4QWR - chains D and E of the 28 polymer chains in the assembly; structure by X-ray diffraction, 2.90 A resolution.

== Chain D ==
Protein: Proteasome subunit alpha type-5
Source organism: Saccharomyces cerevisiae
Notes: EC 3.4.25.1
Reference sequence: P32379 (PSA5_YEAST); residues -7 to 252 here correspond to UniProt positions 1-260 (UniProt number = residue number + 8)
Chain sequence (260 residues; row label = number of the first residue in the row; numbers below 1 keep their minus sign (Met-7 is residue -7)):
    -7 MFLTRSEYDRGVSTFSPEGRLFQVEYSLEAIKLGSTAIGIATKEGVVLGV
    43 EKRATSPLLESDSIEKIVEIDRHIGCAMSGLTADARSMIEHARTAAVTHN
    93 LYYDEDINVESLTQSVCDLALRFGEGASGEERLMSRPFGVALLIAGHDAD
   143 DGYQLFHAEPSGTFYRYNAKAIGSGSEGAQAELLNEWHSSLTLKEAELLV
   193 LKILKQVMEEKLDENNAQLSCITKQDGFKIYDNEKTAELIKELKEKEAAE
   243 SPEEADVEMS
Unresolved in the structure: -7 to 0, 118-124, 243-252

== Chain E ==
Protein: Proteasome subunit alpha type-6
Source organism: Saccharomyces cerevisiae
Notes: EC 3.4.25.1
Reference sequence: P40302 (PSA6_YEAST); residues 0-233 here correspond to UniProt positions 1-234 (UniProt number = residue number + 1)
Chain sequence (234 residues; each row starts with the number of its first residue; numbering starts at 0):
     0 MFRNNYDGDTVTFSPTGRLFQVEYALEAIKQGSVTVGLRSNTHAVLVALK
    50 RNADELSSYQKKIIKCDEHMGLSLAGLAPDARVLSNYLRQQCNYSSLVFN
   100 RKLAVERAGHLLCDKAQKNTQSYGGRPYGVGLLIIGYDKSGAHLLEFQPS
   150 GNVTELYGTAIGARSQGAKTYLERTLDTFIKIDGNPDELIKAGVEAISQS
   200 LRDESLTVDNLSIAIVGKDTPFTIYDGEAVAKYI
Unresolved in the structure: 0-2
UniProt features mapped onto this chain:
  - modified residue: Ser13 (Phosphoserine)
  - cross-link: Lys190 (Glycyl lysine isopeptide (Lys-Gly) (interchain with G-Cter in ubiquitin))

== Chain D / chain E interface ==
Residue-residue contacts (44):
  Ser5(D) - Arg125(E)
  Thr6(D) - Gly7(E)
  Thr6(D) - Gln20(E)
  Phe7(D) - Gln20(E)  hydrogen bond (backbone-side chain)
  Phe7(D) - Tyr23(E)
  Phe7(D) - Ala24(E)  hydrophobic
  Phe7(D) - Leu76(E)  hydrophobic
  Phe7(D) - Pro126(E)
  Phe7(D) - Gly128(E)
  Ser8(D) - Tyr23(E)
  Pro9(D) - Tyr23(E)  hydrophobic
  Pro9(D) - Glu26(E)
  Glu10(D) - Glu26(E)
  Glu10(D) - Gln30(E)
  Gly11(D) - Tyr23(E)
  Gly11(D) - Ala27(E)
  Leu13(D) - Arg125(E)
  Gln106(D) - Arg81(E)  hydrogen bond
  Asp110(D) - Arg81(E)  salt bridge
  Leu113(D) - Pro78(E)  hydrophobic
  Leu113(D) - Asp79(E)
  Leu113(D) - Arg125(E)
  Glu117(D) - Tyr122(E)
  Ser153(D) - Pro78(E)
  Gly154(D) - Pro78(E)
  Thr155(D) - Gln59(E)
  Phe156(D) - Gln59(E)
  Tyr157(D) - Arg50(E)
  Tyr157(D) - Ala52(E)
  Tyr157(D) - Ser56(E)
  Tyr157(D) - Ser57(E)
  Tyr157(D) - Gln59(E)
  Arg158(D) - Ser56(E)
  Arg158(D) - Ser57(E)  hydrogen bond (backbone-backbone)
  Tyr159(D) - Ala52(E)
  Tyr159(D) - Asp53(E)
  Tyr159(D) - Leu55(E)
  Tyr159(D) - Ser56(E)
  Asn160(D) - Leu55(E)  hydrogen bond (backbone-backbone)
  Ala161(D) - Leu55(E)
  Gln172(D) - Asp53(E)  hydrogen bond
  Gln172(D) - Leu55(E)
  Leu175(D) - Leu55(E)
  Leu176(D) - Leu55(E)  hydrophobic
Also at the interface, not in a pair above, chain D (26 interface residues in all): Arg2, Gly3
Also at the interface, not in a pair above, chain E (26 interface residues in all): Asp6, Asn51, Glu54, Gly123

== In short ==
Chain D and chain E each contribute 26 residues to their interface; the contacts include 5 hydrogen bonds and
1 salt bridge. Among the polar pairs are Asp110(D)-Arg81(E), Phe7(D)-Gln20(E) and Gln106(D)-Arg81(E).
Chain D is Proteasome subunit alpha type-5 and chain E is Proteasome subunit alpha type-6, both from
Saccharomyces cerevisiae; the structure, yCP beta5-C52F mutant in complex with carfilzomib, was determined by
X-ray diffraction (same publication as 4QUX, 4QUY, 4QV0, 4QV1, 4QV3, 4QV4 and 42 further entries).
